PDB entry 1QGW | X-ray diffraction, 1.63 A resolution | chains A and D of the 4 polymer chains in the assembly

Chain A:
Name: Protein (cryptophytan phycoerythrin (alpha-1 chain))
From: Rhodomonas sp. CS24
UniProtKB: Q00433 (PHE3_RHOS2); residues 1-76 here correspond to UniProt positions 53-128 (UniProt number = residue number + 52)
Sequence (76 residues; numbered 1 to 76; the number before each row is that of its first residue):
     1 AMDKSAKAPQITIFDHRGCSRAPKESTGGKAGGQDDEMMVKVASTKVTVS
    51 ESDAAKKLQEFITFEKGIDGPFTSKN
Sequence notes: modified residue (4); conflict Q10 (Leu62 in Q00433)
Modified residues: K4 (5-hydroxylysine; LYZ)
Glycans and other covalent adducts: 15,16-dihydrobiliverdin (DBV) linked to C19
Ligand contacts:
  - 15,16-dihydrobiliverdin (DBV), molecule 1: F14, H16, S20, R21, P23, K24, E25, S26, D36, E37, M38, M39, K41
  - 15,16-dihydrobiliverdin (DBV), molecule 2: I62, F64, N76
  - phycoerythrobilin (PEB), molecule 1: M2, D3, K4, S5, A6, K7
  - phycoerythrobilin (PEB), molecule 2: I13, F14, D15, R17, Q34, D35, M38, M39, V40
  - phycoerythrobilin (PEB), molecule 3: F64, E65, K66, D69, G70, P71, F72, T73, S74
Swiss-Prot annotation at these positions:
  - binding site (15,16-dihydrobiliverdin): C19, R21, E25, S26, K41

Chain D:
Name: Protein (cryptophytan phycoerythrin (beta chain))
From: Rhodomonas sp. CS24
UniProtKB: P27198 (PHEB_RHOS2); residue numbers follow UniProt; this construct covers 1-177
Sequence (177 residues; each row starts with the number of its first residue):
     1 MLDAFSRVVTNADSKAAYVGGADLQALKKFISEGNKRLDSVNSIVSNASC
    51 IVSDAVSGMICENPSLISPSGNCYTNRRMAACLRDGEIILRYVSYALLSG
   101 DASVLEDRCLNGLKETYSSLGVPANSNARAVSIMKACAVAFVNNTASQKK
   151 LSTPQGDCSGLASEVGGYFDKVTAAIS
Sequence notes: conflict C50 (Val in P27198), V56 (Tyr in P27198), C61 (Glu in P27198), S65 (His in P27198), C73 (Glu in P27198); modified residue (72)
Modified residues: N72 (n-methyl asparagine; MEN)
Glycans and other covalent adducts: phycoerythrobilin (PEB) linked to C50, C61, C82, C158
Ligand contacts:
  - 15,16-dihydrobiliverdin (DBV): P64, S65, I67, S68, P69, Y74
  - phycoerythrobilin (PEB), molecule 1: L24, K28, N35, K36, L38, D39, S40, N42, V142, N144, L151, T153, P154, Q155, G156
  - phycoerythrobilin (PEB), molecule 2: N47, I51, D54, S57, G58, E62, R129, S132, I133, A136, C137, A140, F141
  - phycoerythrobilin (PEB), molecule 3: V56, M59, L66, N72, C73, R77, R78, A81, R84, D85, I88, Y92, R108, C109, L113, T116, Y117, L120, V122, P123, S126, N127, A130
Swiss-Prot annotation at these positions:
  - binding site ((2R,3E)-phycoerythrobilin): K28, N35, D39, C50, D54, C61, N72, R77, R78, C82, R129, S147, Q148, P154 to C158
  - modified residue: N72 (N4-methylasparagine)

Interface between chain A and chain D:
Contacting residue pairs - 25 pairs, chain A then chain D:
  K56(A) - E87(D)  salt bridge
  K57(A) - S49(D)
  E60(A) - V45(D)
  E60(A) - S46(D)
  E60(A) - A48(D)
  E60(A) - S49(D)  hydrogen bond
  T63(A) - N42(D)  hydrogen bond
  T63(A) - S46(D)  hydrogen bond
  E65(A) - N42(D)
  E65(A) - S43(D)  hydrogen bond (side chain-backbone)
  E65(A) - S46(D)
  E65(A) - S152(D)  hydrogen bond
  K66(A) - N47(D)  hydrogen bond (backbone-side chain)
  K66(A) - F141(D)
  K66(A) - K150(D)  hydrogen bond (side chain-backbone)
  G67(A) - F141(D)
  I68(A) - A140(D)
  I68(A) - F141(D)  hydrophobic
  I68(A) - N144(D)
  I68(A) - K150(D)
  G70(A) - K150(D)
  P71(A) - K149(D)
  F72(A) - K149(D)  hydrogen bond (backbone-backbone)
  F72(A) - L151(D)
  F72(A) - S152(D)
Interface residues without a listed pair, chain A (13 interface residues in all): Q59, D69
Interface residues without a listed pair, chain D (17 interface residues in all): D39, R91

In short:
13 residues of chain A face 17 of chain D across their interface, with 8 hydrogen bonds and 1 salt bridge.
Among the polar pairs are K56(A)-E87(D), E60(A)-S49(D) and T63(A)-N42(D). Bound to chain A:
15,16-dihydrobiliverdin and 3 copies of phycoerythrobilin. Chain D binds 15,16-dihydrobiliverdin.
Chain A is Protein (cryptophytan phycoerythrin (alpha-1 chain)) and chain D is Protein (cryptophytan
phycoerythrin (beta chain)), both from Rhodomonas sp. CS24; the structure, Crystal structure of phycoerythrin
545 from the marine cryptophyte rhodomonas CS24, was determined by X-ray diffraction.
